PDB entry 7VLY | electron microscopy, 2.45 A resolution | chains E and G of the 9 polymer chains in the assembly

== Chain E ==
Molecule: Bacteriocin pediocin PA-1
Source organism: Pediococcus acidilactici
UniProt: P29430 (PPA1_PEDAC); residues 1-44 here correspond to UniProt positions 19-62 (UniProt number = residue number + 18)
Amino-acid sequence (47 residues; row label = number of the first residue in the row; numbers below 1 keep their minus sign (Pro-2 is residue -2)):
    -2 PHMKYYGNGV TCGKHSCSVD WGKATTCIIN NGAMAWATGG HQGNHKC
Cystine bridges: Cys9-Cys14, Cys24-Cys44
Differences from the reference sequence: expression tag (-2 to 0)

== Chain G ==
Molecule: PTS mannose family transporter subunit IID
Source organism: Listeria monocytogenes
UniProt: A0A1E8EBU8 (A0A1E8EBU8_LISMN); residue numbers follow UniProt; this construct covers 1-303
Amino-acid sequence (303 residues; numbered 1 to 303; the number before each row is that of its first residue):
     1 MAEKIELSKR DRLRVAWRST FIQGSWNYER MQNGGWAFSM IPAIKKLYKT KEDRSSALKR
    61 HLEFFNTHPY IASPILGVTL ALEEERANGA EVDDVAIQGV KVGMMGPLAG VGDPVFWFTI
   121 RPMLGALGAS LALSGNILGP ILFFVAWNVI RWGFMWYTQE FGYKAGSKIT DDLSGGLLQD
   181 ITKGASILGM FVLAALVQRW VNIQFAPIIS KVKLDEGAYI DWSHLPQGAQ GIKTALQQQQ
   241 AGLALSEIKV TTLQNNLDNL IPGLAAVALT FLCMWLLKKK ISPIIIILGL FVVGIVGHLI
   301 GLL
Not modelled in the structure: 1-6
Differences from the reference sequence: conflict Gln237 (Glu in A0A1E8EBU8)
Small-molecule neighbours: alpha-D-mannopyranose (MAN): Gln23, Trp26, Met31, Gln32, Asn66, Thr67, His68, Pro69, Ala109, Asp113, Trp117

== How chain E and chain G interact ==
Residue-residue contacts (11; chain E residue first):
  Pro-2(E) - Asp215(G)
  His-1(E) - Lys213(G)  hydrogen bond
  His-1(E) - Asp215(G)  salt bridge
  Met0(E) - Lys213(G)
  Met0(E) - Asp215(G)  hydrogen bond (backbone-side chain)
  Asp17(E) - Ser210(G)
  Gly19(E) - Asn256(G)
  Lys20(E) - Asn256(G)
  Thr23(E) - Asn256(G)
  Thr23(E) - Asn259(G)
  Ile26(E) - Leu260(G)  hydrophobic
Also at the interface, not in a pair above, chain E (9 interface residues in all): Asn27

== Overview ==
9 residues of chain E face 6 of chain G across their interface; the contacts include 2 hydrogen bonds and 1
salt bridge. Polar contacts include His-1(E)-Asp215(G), His-1(E)-Lys213(G) and Met0(E)-Asp215(G). Ligands of
chain G: alpha-D-mannopyranose.
Chain E is Bacteriocin pediocin PA-1 (Pediococcus acidilactici) and chain G is PTS mannose family transporter
subunit IID (Listeria monocytogenes); the structure, Cryo-EM structure of Listeria monocytogenes man-PTS
complexed with pediocin PA-1, was determined by electron microscopy (same publication as 7VLX).
